3ESJ - chain A; structure by X-ray diffraction, 2.70 A resolution.

Chain A:
Name: 2-C-methyl-D-erythritol 2,4-cyclodiphosphate synthase
Organism: Escherichia coli K-12
Notes: EC 4.6.1.12
UniProtKB: P62617 (ISPF_ECOLI); numbering as in UniProt (aligned over 1-159)
Chain sequence (165 residues; row label = number of the first residue in the row; numbers below 1 keep their minus sign (Gly-5 is residue -5)):
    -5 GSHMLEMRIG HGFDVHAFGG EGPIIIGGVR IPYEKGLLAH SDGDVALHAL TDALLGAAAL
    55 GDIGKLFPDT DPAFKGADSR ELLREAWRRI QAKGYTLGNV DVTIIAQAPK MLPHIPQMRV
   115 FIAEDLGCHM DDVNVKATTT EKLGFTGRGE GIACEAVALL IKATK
Not modelled in the structure: -5 to -3
Differences from the reference sequence: expression tag (-5 to 0)
Ion coordination: Zn2+: Asp8, His10, His42; Mg2+ near Glu149 (its only coordinating residue here)
Residues lining bound ligands:
  - CC7 (4-amino-1-[(2S,4aR,6R,7R,7aS)-2,7-dihydroxy-2-oxidotetrahydro-4H-furo[3,2-d][1,3,2]dioxaphosphinin-6-yl]pyrimidin-2(1H)-one): Asp56, Ile57, Gly58, Lys59, Asp63, Ala100, Gln101, Ala102, Pro103, Lys104, Met105, Leu106, Ala131, Thr132, Thr133
  - geranyl diphosphate (GPP): Phe7, Ile99, Thr134, Leu137, Gly138, Phe139, Thr140, Gly141, Arg142, Ala147, Glu149
What the authors report for this chain:
  - binding site for CC7: Asp56, Phe61, Ala100, Lys104, Met105, Leu106, Ala131, Thr133
  - conformationally variable residues (side-chain flip): Ile57, Asp63

Overview:
Chain A binds compound CC7 and geranyl diphosphate. The Zn2+ site is built by Asp8, His10 and His42. The paper
reports a binding site for CC7 at Asp56, Phe61 and Ala100 among others; conformational variability at Ile57
and Asp63.
Chain A is 2-C-methyl-D-erythritol 2,4-cyclodiphosphate synthase (Escherichia coli K-12); the structure,
Crystal structure of 2C-methyl-D-erythritol 2,4-clycodiphosphate synthase complexed with ligand, was
determined by X-ray diffraction (same publication as 3ELC, 3EOR, 3ERN and 3FBA).
